PDB entry 4LF9 | X-ray diffraction, 3.28 A resolution | chains A and Q of the 21 polymer chains in the assembly

Chain A:
Molecule: 16S rRNA
From: Thermus thermophilus
Sequence (1522 nucleotides; numbered 0 to 1544 plus 19 insertion-coded residues; 42 numbers in that range are skipped by the numbering (no residue carries them; nothing is unmodelled there); the number before each row is that of its first residue; a row labelled like 190A-190L holds insertion residues (190A, then the next letters in order); numbering starts at 0):
     0 UUUGUUGGAGAGUUUGAUCCUGGCUCAGGGUGAACGCUGGCGGCGUGCCU
    50 AAGACAUGCAAGUCGUGCGGG
    73 CCGCGGGGUUUU
    88 ACUCCG
    95 UGGUC
   101 AGCGGCGGACGGGUGAGUAACGCGUGGGU
  129A G
   130 ACCUACCCGGAAGAGGGGGACAACCCGGGGAAACUCGGGCUAAUCCCCCA
   180 UGUGGACCCGC
190A-190L CCCUUGGGGUGU
   191 GUCCAAAGGGCUUU
   216 GCCCGCUUCCGGAUGGGCCCGCGUCCCAUCAGCUAGUUGGUGGGGUAAUG
   266 GCCCACCAAGGCGACGACGGGUAGCCGGUCUGAGAGGAUGGCCGGCCACA
   316 GGGGCACUGAGACACGGGCCCCACUCCUACGGGAGGCAGCAGUUAGGAAU
   366 CUUCCGCAAUGGGCGCAAGCCUGACGGAGCGACGCCGCUUGGAGGAAGAA
   416 GCCCUUCGGGGUGUAAACUCCUGAA
   442 CCCGGGACGAAACCCCCGACGA
   474 GGGGACUGACGGUACCGGG
   494 GUAAUAGCGCCGGCCAACUCCGUGCCAGCAGCCGCGGUAAUACGGAGGGC
   544 GCGAGCGUUACCCGGAUUCACUGGGCGUAAAGGGCGUGUAGGCGGCCUGG
   594 GGCGUCCCAUGUGAAAGACCACGGCUCAACCGUGGGGGAGCGUGGGAUAC
   644 GCUCAGGCUAGACGGUGGGAGAGGGUGGUGGAAUUCCCGGAGUAGCGGUG
   694 AAAUGCGCAGAUACCGGGAGGAACGCCGAUGGCGAAGGCAGCCACCUGGU
   744 CCACCCGUGACGCUGAGGCGCGAAAGCGUGGGGAGCAAACCGGAUUAGAU
   794 ACCCGGGUAGUCCACGCCCUAAACGAUGCGCGCUAGGUCUCUGGGUCU
   848 CCUGGGGGCCGAAGCUAACGCGUUAAGCGCGCCGCCUGGGGAGUACGGCC
   898 GCAAGGCUGAAACUCAAAGGAAUUGACGGGGGCCCGCACAAGCGGUGGAG
   948 CAUGUGGUUUAAUUCGAAGXAACGCGAAGAACCUUACCAGGCCUUGACAU
   998 GCUAGG
 1003A G
  1004 AACCCGGGUGAAAGCCUGGGGUGCCCC
1030A-1030D GCGA
  1031 GGGGAGCCCUAGCACAGGUGCUGCAUGGCCGUCGUCAGCUCGUGCCGUGA
  1081 GGUGUUGGGUUAAGUCCCGCAACGAGCGCAACCCCCGCCGUUAGUUGCCA
  1131 GCGGUUCGGCCGGGCACUCUAACGGGACUGCCCGCGAAA
  1171 GCGGGAGGAAGGAGGGGACGACGUCUGGUCAGCAUGGCCCUUACGGCCUG
  1221 GGCGACACACGUGCUACAAUGCCCACUACAAAGCGAUGCCACCCGGCAAC
  1271 GGGGAGCUAAUCGCAAAAAGGUGGGCCCAGUUCGGAUUGGGGUCUGCAAC
  1321 CCGACCCCAUGAAGCCGGAAUCGCUAGUAAUCGCGGAUCAG
 1361A C
  1362 CAUGCCGCGGUGAAUACGUUCCCGGGCCUUGUACACACXGCCXGUXACGC
  1412 CAUGGGAGCGGGCUCUACCCGAAGUCGCCGGG
  1446 AGCCUACGGG
  1459 CAGGCGCCGAGGGUAGGGCCCGUGACUGGGGCGAAGUCGUAACAAGGUAG
  1509 CUGUACCGGAAGGUGCGGCUGGAUCCACUCCUUUCU
Unresolved in the structure: 0-4, 1534-1538
Construct notes: conflict C1534 (A2157 in M26923.1), A1535 (C2158 in M26923.1)
Modified positions: PSU (pseudouridine-5'-monophosphate) at position 516, 7MG (7N-methyl-8-hydroguanosine-5'-monophosphate) at position 527, M2G (N2-dimethylguanosine-5'-monophosphate) at position 966, 5MC (5-methylcytidine-5'-monophosphate) at position 967, 2MG (2N-methylguanosine-5'-monophosphate) at position 1207, 5MC (5-methylcytidine-5'-monophosphate) at position 1400, 4OC (4n,o2'-methylcytidine-5'-monophosphate) at position 1402, 5MC (5-methylcytidine-5'-monophosphate) at position 1404, 5MC (5-methylcytidine-5'-monophosphate) at position 1407, UR3 (3-methyluridine-5'-monophoshate) at position 1498, MA6 (6N-dimethyladenosine-5'-monophoshate) at position 1518, MA6 (6N-dimethyladenosine-5'-monophoshate) at position 1519, PSU (pseudouridine-5'-monophosphate) at position 1540, PSU (pseudouridine-5'-monophosphate) at position 1541
Ion coordination: Mg2+ site 1: U12, G22; Mg2+ site 2: U12, A914; Mg2+ site 3 near G21 (its only coordinating residue here); Mg2+ site 4: C48, G115; Mg2+ site 5: A53, A353; Mg2+ site 6 near G105 (its only coordinating residue here); Mg2+ site 7: A116, G117, G289; Mg2+ site 8: C121, G124, U125, G236; Mg2+ site 9: C174, C175; Mg2+ site 10: U182, G183; Mg2+ site 11 near A195 (its only coordinating residue here); Mg2+ site 12 near U264 (its only coordinating residue here); 4 more K+ sites not listed; 64 more Mg2+ sites not listed
Residues lining bound ligands: gentamicin c1a (LLL; (2R,3R,4R,5R)-2-((1S,2S,3R,4S,6R)-4,6-diamino-3-((2R,3R,6S)-3-amino-6-(aminomethyl)-tetrahydro-2H-pyran-2-yloxy)-2-hydr oxycyclohexyloxy)-5-methyl-4-(methylamino)-tetrahydro-2H-pyran-3,5-diol): 5MC_1404, G1405, U1406, 5MC_1407, A1408, C1409, G1491, A1492, A1493, G1494, U1495

Chain Q:
Molecule: ribosomal protein S17
From: Thermus thermophilus
UniProtKB: Q5SHP7 (RS17_THET8); numbering as in UniProt (aligned over 1-105)
Amino-acid sequence (105 residues; row label = number of the first residue in the row):
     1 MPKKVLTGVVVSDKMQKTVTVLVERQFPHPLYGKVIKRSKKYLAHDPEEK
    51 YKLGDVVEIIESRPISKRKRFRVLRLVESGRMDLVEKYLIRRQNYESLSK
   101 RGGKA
Unresolved in the structure: 1

Interface between chain A and chain Q:
Pairs across the interface - 95 pairs, chain A then chain Q:
  G127(A) with Pro2(Q), hydrogen bond to the sugar; Glu61(Q), hydrogen bond to the base
  G128(A) with Pro2(Q), phosphate contact; Lys3(Q), sugar contact; Glu61(Q), sugar contact
  A130(A) with Arg63(Q), salt bridge to the phosphate; Pro64(Q), base contact
  U190E(A) with Lys3(Q), base contact; Ser62(Q), base contact; Arg63(Q), hydrogen bond to the base; Arg72(Q), hydrogen bond to the base
  G190F(A) with Arg63(Q), hydrogen bond to the base
  C234(A) with Pro64(Q), sugar contact; Arg70(Q), hydrogen bond to the phosphate
  C235(A) with Glu61(Q), sugar contact; Arg70(Q), salt bridge to the phosphate; Phe71(Q), sugar contact
  G236(A) with Lys4(Q), sugar contact; Lys40(Q), salt bridge to the phosphate; Tyr42(Q), hydrogen bond to the phosphate
  C237(A) with Arg25(Q), salt bridge to the phosphate; Lys40(Q), salt bridge to the phosphate; Tyr42(Q), phosphate contact
  G238(A) with Arg25(Q), salt bridge to the phosphate
  A246(A) with Leu98(Q), sugar contact; Ser99(Q), sugar contact
  G247(A) with Ser99(Q), phosphate contact; Lys100(Q), salt bridge to the phosphate; Arg101(Q), salt bridge to the phosphate
  U253(A) with Met15(Q), hydrogen bond to the sugar; Lys67(Q), salt bridge to the phosphate
  G254(A) with Met15(Q), sugar contact; Gln16(Q), hydrogen bond to the sugar; Thr18(Q), hydrogen bond to the phosphate; Ser66(Q), hydrogen bond to the phosphate; Lys67(Q), phosphate contact; Lys69(Q), hydrogen bond to the phosphate
  G255(A) with Gln16(Q), hydrogen bond to the sugar; Lys17(Q), hydrogen bond to the phosphate; Ile65(Q), phosphate contact; Ser66(Q), phosphate contact; Lys69(Q), salt bridge to the phosphate
  U256(A) with Lys17(Q), salt bridge to the phosphate
  U264(A) with Arg63(Q), sugar contact; Pro64(Q), hydrogen bond to the sugar
  G265(A) with Pro64(Q), sugar contact; Ile65(Q), sugar contact; Ser66(Q), sugar contact; Lys67(Q), hydrogen bond to the sugar
  G266(A) with Lys67(Q), sugar contact
  C267(A) with Lys67(Q), phosphate contact
  A273(A) with Gln16(Q), hydrogen bond to the sugar
  G275(A) with Lys14(Q), phosphate contact; Met15(Q), sugar contact
  G276(A) with Ser12(Q), hydrogen bond to the phosphate; Lys14(Q), salt bridge to the phosphate; Met15(Q), sugar contact; Thr20(Q), phosphate contact; Arg68(Q), hydrogen bond to the phosphate
  C277(A) with Lys41(Q), salt bridge to the phosphate; Arg68(Q), salt bridge to the phosphate
  G278(A) with Lys41(Q), salt bridge to the phosphate; Tyr95(Q), base contact
  A279(A) with Arg91(Q), salt bridge to the phosphate; Tyr95(Q), hydrogen bond to the phosphate; Leu98(Q), hydrogen bond to the base
  C280(A) with Arg38(Q), hydrogen bond to the sugar; Ser39(Q), hydrogen bond to the base; Arg91(Q), base contact
  C564(A) with Leu31(Q), base contact; Tyr32(Q), sugar contact
  U582(A) with Ile90(Q), sugar contact; Asn94(Q), sugar contact; Ala105(Q), sugar contact
  A583(A) with Asn94(Q), hydrogen bond to the sugar
  G584(A) with Lys87(Q), salt bridge to the phosphate
  G585(A) with Lys34(Q), hydrogen bond to the sugar; Lys37(Q), salt bridge to the phosphate
  C586(A) with Lys34(Q), phosphate contact
  G635(A) with Pro2(Q), sugar contact
  U636(A) with Pro2(Q), phosphate contact
  C647(A) with Arg81(Q), salt bridge to the phosphate
  G760(A) with Asn94(Q), hydrogen bond to the base; Ser97(Q), hydrogen bond to the base; Leu98(Q), sugar contact; Lys104(Q), hydrogen bond to the base; Ala105(Q), hydrogen bond to the base
  G761(A) with Ser97(Q), hydrogen bond to the sugar; Gly102(Q), phosphate contact; Gly103(Q), hydrogen bond to the sugar; Lys104(Q), hydrogen bond to the sugar; Ala105(Q), hydrogen bond to the sugar
  C762(A) with Gly102(Q), phosphate contact
  C879(A) with Lys34(Q), salt bridge to the phosphate
  C896(A) with Lys100(Q), salt bridge to the phosphate
Other interface residues (no listed pair), chain A (47 interface residues in all): U129, G129A, U252, G581, G597, A759
Other interface residues (no listed pair), chain Q (50 interface residues in all): Val35, Leu43, Arg92

Summary:
Chain A and chain Q form an interface of 47 and 50 residues respectively; the contacts include 33 hydrogen
bonds and 21 salt bridges. Among the polar pairs are G127(A)-Glu61(Q), U190E(A)-Arg63(Q) and
G190F(A)-Arg63(Q). Ligands of chain A: gentamicin c1a.
Chain A is 16S rRNA and chain Q is ribosomal protein S17, both from Thermus thermophilus; the structure,
Crystal Structure of 30S ribosomal subunit from Thermus thermophilus, was determined by X-ray diffraction.
